7B1Y - chains A and E of the 8 polymer chains in the assembly; structure by X-ray diffraction, 2.12 A resolution.

Chain A:
Name: DtxR family iron (Metal) dependent repressor
Organism: Saccharopolyspora erythraea (strain ATCC 11635 / DSM 40517 / JCM 4748 / NBRC 13426 / NCIMB 8594 / NRRL 2338)
Reference sequence: A0A2A9J1W2 (A0A2A9J1W2_SACEN); numbering as in UniProt (aligned over 1-231)
Chain sequence (233 residues; row label = number of the first residue in the row; numbers below 1 keep their minus sign (Gly-1 is residue -1)):
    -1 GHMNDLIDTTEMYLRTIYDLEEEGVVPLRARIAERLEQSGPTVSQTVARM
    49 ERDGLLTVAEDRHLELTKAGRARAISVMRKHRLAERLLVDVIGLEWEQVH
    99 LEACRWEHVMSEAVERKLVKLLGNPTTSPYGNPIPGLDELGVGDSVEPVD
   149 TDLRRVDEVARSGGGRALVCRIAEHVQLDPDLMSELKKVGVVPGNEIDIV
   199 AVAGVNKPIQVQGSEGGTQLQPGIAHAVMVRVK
Disordered / not traced: -1 to 2, 141-231
Differences from the reference sequence: expression tag (-1 to 0)
Modified / non-standard residues: Cys102 (3-sulfinoalanine; CSD)
Bound ions: Co2+ site 1: Met10, Cys102, Glu105, His106; Co2+ site 2: His79, Glu83, His98 (shared with 2 residues of chain dd)

Chain E:
Molecule: consensus DNA-binding sequence
Sequence (30 nucleotides; each row starts with the number of its first residue; numbering starts at 0):
     0 CGTGACTTAGGTTAGCCTAACCTAAGTACG
Disordered / not traced: 0

How chain A and chain E interact:
Contacting residue pairs (11; chain A residue first):
  Leu26(A) - DC5(E)  phosphate contact
  Arg27(A) - DC5(E)  salt bridge to the phosphate
  Arg27(A) - DT6(E)  salt bridge to the phosphate
  Ala28(A) - DA4(E)  phosphate contact
  Ala28(A) - DC5(E)  hydrogen bond to the phosphate
  Arg29(A) - DA4(E)  salt bridge to the phosphate
  Pro39(A) - DT6(E)  base contact
  Pro39(A) - DT7(E)  base contact
  Ser42(A) - DT6(E)  hydrogen bond to the phosphate
  Arg60(A) - DA4(E)  phosphate contact
  Arg60(A) - DC5(E)  phosphate contact
Other interface residues (no listed pair), chain A (8 interface residues in all): Gly38
Other interface residues (no listed pair), chain E (5 interface residues in all): DA8

In short:
The interface between chain A and chain E involves 8 residues on one side and 5 on the other, with 2 hydrogen
bonds and 3 salt bridges. Polar contacts include Ala28(A)-DC5(E), Ser42(A)-DT6(E) and Arg27(A)-DC5(E).
Met10(A), Cys102(A), Glu105(A) and His106(A) form the Co2+ site 1.
Here chain A is DtxR family iron (Metal) dependent repressor (Saccharopolyspora erythraea (strain ATCC 11635 /
DSM 40517 / JCM 4748 / NBRC 13426 / NCIMB 8594 / NRRL 2338)) and chain E is consensus DNA-binding sequence.
Entry 7B1Y (DtxR-like iron-dependent regulator IdeR complexed with cobalt and its consensus DNA-binding
sequence) was determined by X-ray diffraction (same publication as 7B1V, 7B20, 7B23, 7B24 and 7B25).
